4CEY - chains B and C of the 4 polymer chains in the assembly; structure by X-ray diffraction, 2.75 A resolution.

== Chain B ==
Protein: VP2
Source organism: Enterovirus A71
Reference sequence: B2ZUN0 (B2ZUN0_9ENTO); residues 1-254 here correspond to UniProt positions 70-323 (UniProt number = residue number + 69)
Amino-acid sequence (254 residues; row label = number of the first residue in the row):
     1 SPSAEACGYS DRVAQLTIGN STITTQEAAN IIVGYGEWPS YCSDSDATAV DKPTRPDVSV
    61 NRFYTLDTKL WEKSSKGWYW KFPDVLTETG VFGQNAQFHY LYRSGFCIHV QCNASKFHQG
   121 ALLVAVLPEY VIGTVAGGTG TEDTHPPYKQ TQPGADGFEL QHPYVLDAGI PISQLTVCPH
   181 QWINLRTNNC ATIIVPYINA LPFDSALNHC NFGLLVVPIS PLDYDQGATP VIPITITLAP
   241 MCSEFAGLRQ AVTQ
Disordered / not traced: 1-9

== Chain C ==
Protein: VP3
Source organism: Enterovirus A71
Reference sequence: B2ZUN0 (B2ZUN0_9ENTO); residues 1-242 here correspond to UniProt positions 324-565 (UniProt number = residue number + 323)
Amino-acid sequence (242 residues; row label = number of the first residue in the row):
     1 GFPTELKPGT NQFLTTDDGV SAPILPNFHP TPCIHIPGEV RNLLELCQVE TILEVNNVPT
    61 NATSLMERLR FPVSAQAGKG ELCAVFRADP GRNGPWQSTL LGQLCGYYTQ WSGSLEVTFM
   121 FTGSFMATGK MLIAYTPPGG PLPKDRATAM LGTHVIWDFG LQSSVTLVIP WISNTHYRAH
   181 ARDGVFDYYT TGLVSIWYQT NYVVPIGAPN TAYIIALAAA QKNFTMKLCK DASDILQTGT
   241 IQ
Metal / ion sites: Na+: Val20, Ser21 (shared with 1 residue of chain A)

== Chain B / chain C interface ==
Contacting residue pairs - 76 pairs, chain B then chain C:
  Tyr35(B) with Gly38(C)
  Glu37(B) with His35(C), salt bridge; Pro37(C)
  Asp46(B) with Ile34(C); His35(C), hydrogen bond (side chain-backbone)
  Lys116(B) with Ser124(C); Phe125(C), hydrogen bond (backbone-backbone); Met126(C), hydrogen bond (backbone-backbone)
  Phe117(B) with Ser124(C); Met126(C), hydrophobic; Pro205(C), hydrophobic; Ile206(C); Gly207(C); Ala208(C); Pro209(C)
  His118(B) with Ser124(C)
  Gln119(B) with Thr122(C); Gly123(C); Ser124(C), hydrogen bond (side chain-backbone); Pro209(C); Thr211(C), hydrogen bond (side chain-backbone); Ala212(C)
  Gly120(B) with Thr122(C)
  Ala121(B) with Thr122(C)
  Pro163(B) with Met66(C), hydrophobic
  Tyr164(B) with Glu54(C), hydrogen bond; Leu65(C), hydrophobic; Met66(C); Arg68(C)
  Ile172(B) with Leu69(C), hydrophobic
  Ser173(B) with Thr51(C); Ile52(C), hydrogen bond (backbone-backbone); Leu69(C); Ser98(C), hydrogen bond (side chain-backbone)
  Gln174(B) with Thr51(C); Ser98(C), hydrogen bond (side chain-backbone); Thr99(C); Leu100(C); Gln103(C)
  Thr176(B) with Val49(C); Glu50(C), hydrogen bond (side chain-backbone); Thr51(C)
  Val177(B) with Leu100(C), hydrophobic
  Trp182(B) with Ile52(C), hydrophobic; Met120(C), hydrophobic; Ile215(C), hydrophobic
  Asn184(B) with Phe121(C), hydrogen bond (side chain-backbone); Thr122(C); Ser163(C)
  Arg186(B) with Phe121(C); Gly123(C); Ser124(C), hydrogen bond (side chain-backbone); Phe125(C); Ala127(C); Gly160(C), hydrogen bond (side chain-backbone)
  Thr187(B) with Ser163(C)
  Pro196(B) with Pro37(C), hydrophobic
  Tyr197(B) with Pro37(C)
  Asn199(B) with Ile36(C)
  Ala200(B) with Ile34(C)
  Leu201(B) with Ile34(C)
  Pro202(B) with Ile34(C)
  Val217(B) with Met66(C), hydrophobic
  Pro218(B) with Met66(C)
  Ile219(B) with Met66(C), hydrophobic; Leu69(C), hydrophobic; Arg70(C); Ile215(C), hydrophobic
  Ser220(B) with Thr122(C), hydrogen bond; Tyr213(C)
  Pro221(B) with Arg70(C); Tyr213(C), hydrophobic
  Tyr224(B) with Pro209(C), hydrophobic
  Asp225(B) with Gly207(C); Ala208(C); Pro209(C)
Other interface residues (no listed pair), chain B (35 interface residues in all): Ile198, Asp223
Other interface residues (no listed pair), chain C (44 interface residues in all): Leu46, Gln97, Phe159, Leu161, Tyr202, Leu217

== Overview ==
35 residues of chain B face 44 of chain C across their interface; the contacts include 14 hydrogen bonds and 1
salt bridge. Polar pairs include Glu37(B)-His35(C), Asp46(B)-His35(C) and Gln119(B)-Ser124(C). Val20(C) and
Ser21(C) form the Na+ site.
Here chain B is VP2 and chain C is VP3, both from Enterovirus A71. Entry 4CEY (Crystal structure of human
Enterovirus 71 in complex with the uncoating inhibitor NLD) was determined by X-ray diffraction together with
4CDQ, 4CDU, 4CDW, 4CDX and 4CEW from the same study.
